Entry 4K8S (X-ray diffraction, 2.39 A resolution); this record covers chain A.

# Chain A
Protein: Beta-secretase 1
From: Homo sapiens
Notes: EC 3.4.23.46
UniProtKB: P56817 (BACE1_HUMAN); residues -2 to 385 here correspond to UniProt positions 59-446 (UniProt number = residue number + 61)
Amino-acid sequence (388 residues; row label = number of the first residue in the row; numbers below 1 keep their minus sign (Ser-2 is residue -2)):
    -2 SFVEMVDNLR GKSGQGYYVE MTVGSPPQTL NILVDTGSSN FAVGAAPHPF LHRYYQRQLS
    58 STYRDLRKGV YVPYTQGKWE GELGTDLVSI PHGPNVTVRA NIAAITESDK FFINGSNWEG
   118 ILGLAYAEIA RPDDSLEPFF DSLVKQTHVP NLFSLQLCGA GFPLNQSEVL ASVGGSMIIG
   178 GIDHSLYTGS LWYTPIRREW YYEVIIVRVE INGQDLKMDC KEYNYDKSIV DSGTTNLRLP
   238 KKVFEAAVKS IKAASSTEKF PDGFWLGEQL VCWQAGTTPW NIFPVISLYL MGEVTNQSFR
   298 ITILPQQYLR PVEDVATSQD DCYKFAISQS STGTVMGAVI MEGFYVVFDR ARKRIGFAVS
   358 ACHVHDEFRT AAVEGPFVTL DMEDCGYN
Unresolved in the structure: 158-168, 310-315
UniProt features mapped onto this chain:
  - active site: Asp32, Asp228
  - modified residue (N6-acetyllysine): Lys65, Lys214, Lys218, Lys224, Lys238, Lys239, Lys246
  - glycosylation (N-linked (GlcNAc...) asparagine): Asn92, Asn111, Asn162, Asn293
Cystine bridges: Cys155-Cys359, Cys217-Cys382, Cys269-Cys319
Ligand contacts: 1QT ((3S)-3-[(1R)-2-{[(4S)-6-ethyl-3,4-dihydrospiro[chromene-2,1'-cyclobutan]-4-yl]amino}-1-hydroxyethyl]-4-azabicyclo[11.3.1]heptadeca-1(17),13,15-trien-5-one): Gly11, Gln12, Gly13, Leu30, Asp32, Gly34, Ser35, Val69, Pro70, Tyr71, Thr72, Gln73, Phe108, Ile110, Trp115, Ile118, Ile126, Tyr198, Lys224, Ile226, Asp228, Gly230, Thr231, Thr232, Thr329, Val332

# Summary
Bound to chain A: compound 1QT. Curated annotation (UniProt) lists active-site residues Asp32 and Asp228.
Chain A is Beta-secretase 1 (Homo sapiens); the structure, Hydroxyethylamine-based inhibitors of BACE1: P1-P3
macrocyclization can improve potency, selectivity, and cell activity, was determined by X-ray diffraction,
deposited together with 4K9H, 4KE0 and 4KE1.
